7PAN - chains a and 3 of the 54 polymer chains in the assembly; structure by electron microscopy, 9.70 A resolution (very low resolution: no residue pairs are listed; an interface is given only as per-side residue counts).

== Chain a ==
Molecule: 50S ribosomal protein L2
Source organism: Mycoplasma pneumoniae M129
Reference sequence: P75577 (RL2_MYCPN); numbering as in UniProt (aligned over 1-287)
Amino-acid sequence (287 residues; numbered 1 to 287; the number before each row is that of its first residue):
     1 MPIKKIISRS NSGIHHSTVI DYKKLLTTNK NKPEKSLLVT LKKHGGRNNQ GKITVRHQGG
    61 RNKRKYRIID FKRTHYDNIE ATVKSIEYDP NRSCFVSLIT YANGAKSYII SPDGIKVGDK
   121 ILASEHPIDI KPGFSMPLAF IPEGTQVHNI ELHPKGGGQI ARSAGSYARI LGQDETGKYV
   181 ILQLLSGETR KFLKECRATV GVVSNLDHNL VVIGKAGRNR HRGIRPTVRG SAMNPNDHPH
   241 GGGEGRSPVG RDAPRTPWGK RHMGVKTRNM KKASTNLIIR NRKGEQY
Unresolved in the structure: 1, 287

== Chain 3 ==
Molecule: 23S ribosomal RNA
Source organism: Mycoplasma pneumoniae M129
Sequence (2907 nucleotides; numbered 1 to 2907; the number before each row is that of its first residue):
     1 UACAAUAAGU UACUAAGGGC UUAUGGUGGA UGCCUUGGCA CUAAUAGGCG AUGAAGGACG
    61 UGUUAACCUG CGAUAAGCUU CGGGUAGGUG GUAAGAACCU CAGAUCCGGA GAUUUCCGAA
   121 UGGAGCAAUC CGGUAGUUGG AAACAGCUAU CAUUAAUUGA UGAAUAAAUA GUCAAUUAAA
   181 GCAAUACGUG GUGAAGUGAA ACAUCUCAGU AGCCACAGGA AAAGAAAACG AAUGUGAUUC
   241 CGUGUGUAGU GGCGAGCGAA AGCGGAACAG GCCAAACUUA UCAUUAGAUA GGGGUUGUAG
   301 GGCUUGCAAU GUGGACUUGA AAACGAUAGA AGAAGCUGUU GGAAAGCAGC GCGCAAAAGG
   361 GUGAUAGCCC CGUAUUUGAA AUUGUUUUCA UACCUAGCGA GAUCCCUGAG UAGCUCGGAA
   421 AACGUUAUUU UGAGUGAAUC UGCCCAGACC AUUGGGUAAG CCUAAAUACU AAUUAGUGAC
   481 CGAUAGCGAA ACAGUACCGU GAGGGAAAGG UGAAAAGAAC CCAGAGAUGG GAGUGAAAUA
   541 GAUUCUGAAA CCAUAUGCCU ACAACGUGUC AGAGCACAUU AAUGUGUGAU GGCGUGCGUU
   601 UUGAAGUAUG AGCCGGCGAG UUAUGAUAGC AAGCGUUAGU UAACCAGGAG AUGGGGAGCU
   661 GUAGCGAAAG CGAGUUUUAA AAGAGCGUUU GUUUGUUAUU AUAGACCCGA AACGGGUUGA
   721 GCUAGUCAUG AGCAGGUUGA AGGUUGAGUA ACAUCAACUG GAGGACCGAA CCGACUCUCG
   781 UUGAAACGAU AGCGGAUGAC UUGUGAUUAG GGGUGAAAUU CCAAUCGAAA UCCGUGAUAG
   841 CUGGUUCUCG UCGAAAUAGC UUUAAGGCUA GCGUGAGAUC ACAAAUAAGU GGAGGUAAAG
   901 CUACUGAAUG UAUGAUGGCG CCACCUAGGC GUACUGAAUA CAAUUAAACU CUGAAUGCCA
   961 UUUAUUUUAU UCUCGCAGUC AGACAGUGGG GGAUAAGCUU CAUUGUCAAG AGGGGAAGAG
  1021 CCCAGAUCAU UAAAUAAGGU CCCCAAAAUA UACUAAGUGG AAAAGGAUGU GAAAGUGCUA
  1081 AAACAGCAAG GAUGUUGGCU UAGAAGCAGC CAUCGUUUAA AGAGUGCGUA ACAGCUCACU
  1141 UGUCGAGUGU UUUUGCGCCG AAGAUGUAAC GGGGCUAAGU AUAUUACCGA AUUUAUGGAU
  1201 AAGAUUUAUA UCUUGUGGUA GACGAGCGUU GUAUUGGAGU UGAAGUCAAA GCGUGAGCAU
  1261 UGGUGGAUCC AAUACAAGUG AGAAUGCCGG CAUGAGUAAC GCUUGGGAGU GAGAAUCUCC
  1321 CAAACCGAUU GACUAAGGUU UCCUGGACCA GGGUCGUCCU UCCAGGGUUA GUCUGGACCU
  1381 AAGCUGAGGC UGAAAAGCGU AGGCGAUGGA CAACAGGUUA AUAUUCCUGU ACUUACAGUU
  1441 AGACUGAUGG AGUGACAAAG AAGGUUUUCC ACCCCCAUAA UUGGAUUUGG GGAUAAAUCA
  1501 UAAGGUGGUA CAAUAGGCAA AUCCGUUGUG CAUAACAUUG AGUGAUGAUG UCGAGUGAAU
  1561 GAGUGAUCAA GUAGCGAAGG UGGUAUUAAU CAUGCUUUCA AGAAAAGCUU CUAGGGUUAA
  1621 UCUAGCUGUA ACCAGUACCG AGAACGAACA CACGUAGUCA AGGAGAGGAU CCUAAGGUUA
  1681 GCGAGUGAAC UAUAGCCAAG GAACUCUGCA AAUUAACCCC GUAAGUUAGC GAGAAGGGGU
  1741 GCUUAUGUAA AAGUAAGCCG CAGUGAAGAA CGAGGGGGGA CUGUUUAACU AAAACACAAC
  1801 UCUAUGCCAA ACCGUAAGGU GAUGUAUAUG GGGUGACACC UGCCCAGUGC UGGAAGGUUA
  1861 AAGAAGGAGG UUAGCGCAAG CGAAGCUUUU AACUGAAGCC CCAGUGAACG GCGGCCGUAA
  1921 CUAUAACGGU CCUAAGGUAG CGAAAUUCCU AGUCGGGUAA AUUCCGUCCC GCUUGAAUGG
  1981 UGUAACCAUC UCUUGACUGU CUCGGCUAUA GACUCGGUGA AAUCCAGGUA CGGGUGAAGA
  2041 CACCCGUUAG GCGCAACGGG ACGGAAAGAC CCCGUGAAGC UUUACUGUAG CUUAAUAUUG
  2101 AUCAGGACAU UAUCAUGUAG AGAAUAGGUA GGAGCAAUCG AUGCAAGUUC GCUAGGACUU
  2161 GUUGAUGCGA AAGGUGGAAU ACUACCCUUG GUUGUGUGCU GUUCUAAUUG GUAACUGUUA
  2221 UCCAGUUUCA AGACAGUGUU AGGUGGGCAG UUUGACUGGG GCGGUCGCCU CCUAAAAGGU
  2281 AACGGAGGCG UACAAAGGUA CCUUCAGUAC GGUUGGAAAU CGUAUGUAGA GUGUAAUGGU
  2341 GUAAGGGUGC UUGACUGUGA GACAUACAGG UCGAACAGGU GAGAAAUCAG GUCAUAGUGA
  2401 UCCGGUGGUC CAGUAUGGAA UGGCCAUCGC UCAACGGAUA AAAGCUACUC CGGGGAUAAC
  2461 AGGCUGAUAC UGCCCAAGAG UUCAUAUCGA CGGCAGUGUU UGGCACCUCG AUGUCGACUC
  2521 AUCUCAUCCU CGAGCUGAAG CAGGUUCGAA GGGUUCGGCU GUUCGCCGAU UAAAGAGAUA
  2581 CGUGAGUUGG GUUCAAACCG UCGUGAGACA GGUUGGUCCC UAUCUAUUGU GCCCGUAGGA
  2641 AGAUUGAAGA GUGUUGCUUC UAGUACGAGA GGACCGAAGC GAGGACACCU CUUAUGCUCC
  2701 AGUUGUAGCG CCAGCUGCAC CGCUGGGUAG UAACGUGUCU AUUAGAUAAA CGCUGAAAGC
  2761 AUCUAAGUGU GAAACUAUCU CAAAGAUUAA UCUUCCCAUU UCGCAAGAAA GUAAGAGCCG
  2821 UCAAAGACGA UGACGUUGAU AGGUUACAGG UGUAAGCAUA GUGAUAUGUU GAGCUGAGUA
  2881 AUACUAAUUG CUCGAGGACU UAUUGGA
Unresolved in the structure: 1-7, 923-927, 1560-1569, 2901-2907

== How chain a and chain 3 interact ==
At this resolution (10 A) residue pairs are not listed: 141 residues of chain a and 124 of chain 3 lie at the interface.

== Summary ==
The interface between chain a and chain 3 involves 141 residues on one side and 124 on the other.
Here chain a is 50S ribosomal protein L2 and chain 3 is 23S ribosomal RNA, both from Mycoplasma pneumoniae
M129. Entry 7PAN (70S ribosome with A/P- and P/E-site tRNAs in Mycoplasma pneumoniae cells) was determined by
electron microscopy together with 7OOC, 7OOD, 7P6Z, 7PAH, 7PAI, 7PAJ and 23 further entries from the same
study.
